PDB entry 7VAS | electron microscopy, 3.00 A resolution | chains E and G of the 12 polymer chains in the assembly

== Chain E ==
Molecule: V-type ATP synthase beta chain
From: Thermus thermophilus HB8
Reference sequence: Q56404 (VATB_THET8); residue numbers follow UniProt; this construct covers 1-478
Chain sequence (478 residues; each row starts with the number of its first residue):
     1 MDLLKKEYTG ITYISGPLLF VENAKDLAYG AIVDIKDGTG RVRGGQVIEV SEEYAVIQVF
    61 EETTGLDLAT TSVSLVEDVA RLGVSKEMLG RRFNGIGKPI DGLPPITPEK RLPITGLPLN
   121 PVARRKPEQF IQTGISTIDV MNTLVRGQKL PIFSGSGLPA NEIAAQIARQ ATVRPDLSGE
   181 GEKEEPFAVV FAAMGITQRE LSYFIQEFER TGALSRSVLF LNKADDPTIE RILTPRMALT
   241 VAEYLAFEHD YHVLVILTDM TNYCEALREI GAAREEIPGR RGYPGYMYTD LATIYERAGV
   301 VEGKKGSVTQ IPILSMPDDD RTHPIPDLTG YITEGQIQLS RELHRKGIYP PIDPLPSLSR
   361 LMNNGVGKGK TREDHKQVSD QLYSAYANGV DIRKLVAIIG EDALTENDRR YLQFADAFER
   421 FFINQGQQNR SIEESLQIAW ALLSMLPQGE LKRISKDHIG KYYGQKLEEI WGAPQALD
Not modelled in the structure: 1-2, 471-478
Small-molecule neighbours: ATP (adenosine-5'-triphosphate): G330, Y331, L358, R360, N363

== Chain G ==
Molecule: V-type ATP synthase subunit D
From: Thermus thermophilus HB8
Reference sequence: O87880 (VATD_THET8); numbering as in UniProt (aligned over 1-223)
Chain sequence (223 residues; each row starts with the number of its first residue):
     1 MSQVSPTRMN LLQRRGQLRL AQKGVDLLKK KRDALVAEFF GLVREAMEAR KALDQAAKEA
    61 YAALLLAQAF DGPEVVAGAA LGVPPLEGVE AEVENVWGSK VPRLKATFPD GALLSPVGTP
   121 AYTLEASRAF RRYAEALIRV ANTETRLKKI GEEIKKTTRR VNALEQVVIP GIRAQIRFIQ
   181 QVLEQRERED TFRLKRIKGK IEAREAEEEG GRPNPQVEIG AGL
Not modelled in the structure: 1-3, 210-223

== Chain E / chain G interface ==
Pairs across the interface - 14 pairs, chain E then chain G:
  E276(E) - F192(G)
  I277(E) - F192(G)  hydrophobic
  I277(E) - R196(G)
  P278(E) - F192(G)
  G279(E) - Q185(G)
  R280(E) - Q185(G)
  R280(E) - R188(G)  hydrogen bond (backbone-side chain)
  R281(E) - Q181(G)
  R281(E) - R188(G)
  A397(E) - N162(G)
  A397(E) - Q166(G)
  I398(E) - R159(G)
  I398(E) - N162(G)
  I398(E) - A163(G)  hydrophobic
Interface residues without a listed pair, chain E (11 interface residues in all): E275, G282, I399
Interface residues without a listed pair, chain G (10 interface residues in all): K195

== Summary ==
The interface between chain E and chain G involves 11 residues on one side and 10 on the other; the contacts
include 1 hydrogen bond. The hydrogen-bonded pair is R280(E)-R188(G). Ligands of chain E: ATP.
Chain E is V-type ATP synthase beta chain and chain G is V-type ATP synthase subunit D, both from Thermus
thermophilus HB8; the structure, V1EG domain of V/A-ATPase from Thermus thermophilus at low ATP concentration,
state1-2, was determined by electron microscopy together with 7VAI, 7VAJ, 7VAK, 7VAL, 7VAM, 7VAN and 11
further entries from the same study.
